PDB entry 1N1S | X-ray diffraction, 1.64 A resolution | chain A

Chain A:
Molecule: Sialidase
Source organism: Trypanosoma rangeli
Notes: EC 3.2.1.18
UniProtKB: O44049 (O44049_TRYRA); residues 4-641 here correspond to UniProt positions 23-660 (UniProt number = residue number + 19)
Sequence (641 residues; numbered 1 to 641; the number before each row is that of its first residue):
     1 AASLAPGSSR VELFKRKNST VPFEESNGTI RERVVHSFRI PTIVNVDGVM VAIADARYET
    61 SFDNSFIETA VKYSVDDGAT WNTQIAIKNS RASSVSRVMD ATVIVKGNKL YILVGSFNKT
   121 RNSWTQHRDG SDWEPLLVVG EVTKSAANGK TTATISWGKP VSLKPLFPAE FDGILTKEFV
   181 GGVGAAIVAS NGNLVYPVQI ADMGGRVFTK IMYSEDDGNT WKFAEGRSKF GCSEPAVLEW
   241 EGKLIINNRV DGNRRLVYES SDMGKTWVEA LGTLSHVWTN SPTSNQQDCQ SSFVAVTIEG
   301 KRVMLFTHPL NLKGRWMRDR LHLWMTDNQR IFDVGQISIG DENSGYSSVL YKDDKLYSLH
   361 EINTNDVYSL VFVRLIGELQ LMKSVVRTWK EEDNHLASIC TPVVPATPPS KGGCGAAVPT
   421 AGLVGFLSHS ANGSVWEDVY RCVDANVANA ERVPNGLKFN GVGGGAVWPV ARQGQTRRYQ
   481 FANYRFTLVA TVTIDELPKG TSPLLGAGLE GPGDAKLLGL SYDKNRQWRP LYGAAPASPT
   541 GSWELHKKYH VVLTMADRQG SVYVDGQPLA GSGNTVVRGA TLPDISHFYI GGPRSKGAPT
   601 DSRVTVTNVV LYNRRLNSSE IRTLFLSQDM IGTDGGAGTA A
Not modelled in the structure: 407-412, 635-641
Disulfides: Cys400-Cys414
Sequence notes: cloning artifact (1-3)

Summary:
Chain A is Sialidase (Trypanosoma rangeli); the structure, Trypanosoma rangeli sialidase, was determined by
X-ray diffraction, deposited together with 1N1T, 1N1V and 1N1Y.
